PDB entry 5NMF | X-ray diffraction, 2.89 A resolution | chains D and E of the 5 polymer chains in the assembly

== Chain D ==
Name: HUman T-cell receptor Alpha chain
Organism: Homo sapiens
Sequence (200 residues; each row starts with the number of its first residue):
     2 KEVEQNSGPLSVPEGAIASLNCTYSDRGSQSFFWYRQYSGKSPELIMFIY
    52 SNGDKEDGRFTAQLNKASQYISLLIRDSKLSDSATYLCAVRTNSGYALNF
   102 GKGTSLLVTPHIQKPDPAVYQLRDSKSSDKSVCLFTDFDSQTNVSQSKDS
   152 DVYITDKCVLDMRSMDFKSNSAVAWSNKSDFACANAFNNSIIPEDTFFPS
Disulfides: Cys-23/Cys-89, Cys-134/Cys-184

== Chain E ==
Name: Human T-cell receptor Beta chain
Organism: Homo sapiens
Sequence (240 residues; row label = number of the first residue in the row):
     2 AGVTQSPTHLIKTRGQQVTLRCSPKQGHDTVSWYQQALGQGPQFIFQYYE
    52 EEERQRGNFPDRFSGHQFPNYSSELNVNALLLGDSALYLCASSDTVSYEQ
   102 YFGPGTRLTVTEDLKNVFPPEVAVFEPSEAEISHTQKATLVCLATGFYPD
   152 HVELSWWVNGKEVHSGVCTDPQPLKEQPALNDSRYALSSRLRVSATFWQD
   202 PRNHFRCQVQFYGLSENDEWTQDRAKPVTQIVSAEAWGRA
Unresolved in the structure: 241
Disulfides: Cys-23/Cys-91, Cys-143/Cys-208

== Chain D / chain E interface ==
Cross-chain cystine bridges: Cys-159(D)/Cys-169(E)
Pairs across the interface (87):
  Tyr-36(D) / Gln-101(E)  hydrogen bond (side chain-backbone)
  Tyr-36(D) / Phe-103(E)  hydrophobic
  Gln-38(D) / Gln-37(E)
  Ser-40(D) / Pro-172(E)
  Gly-41(D) / Arg-108(E)
  Ser-43(D) / Leu-90(E)
  Ser-43(D) / Gly-104(E)  hydrogen bond (side chain-backbone)
  Ser-43(D) / Pro-105(E)
  Ser-43(D) / Gly-106(E)
  Pro-44(D) / Leu-90(E)
  Pro-44(D) / Phe-103(E)
  Leu-46(D) / Tyr-102(E)  hydrophobic
  Phe-49(D) / Glu-100(E)
  Tyr-51(D) / Ser-98(E)
  Tyr-51(D) / Glu-100(E)  hydrogen bond
  Arg-92(D) / Tyr-99(E)  hydrogen bond (side chain-backbone)
  Gly-96(D) / Gln-56(E)
  Tyr-97(D) / Gln-48(E)  hydrogen bond (backbone-side chain)
  Tyr-97(D) / Arg-55(E)
  Tyr-97(D) / Gln-56(E)  hydrogen bond (backbone-side chain)
  Tyr-97(D) / Gln-101(E)  hydrogen bond (backbone-side chain)
  Ala-98(D) / Phe-45(E)  hydrophobic
  Ala-98(D) / Gln-56(E)
  Leu-99(D) / Tyr-35(E)  hydrogen bond (backbone-side chain)
  Leu-99(D) / Gln-101(E)
  Phe-101(D) / Tyr-35(E)  hydrophobic
  Phe-101(D) / Pro-43(E)
  Phe-101(D) / Phe-103(E)  hydrophobic
  Gly-102(D) / Gly-42(E)
  Lys-103(D) / Gln-41(E)
  Lys-103(D) / Gly-42(E)
  Asp-117(D) / His-135(E)  salt bridge
  Asp-117(D) / Thr-136(E)
  Tyr-121(D) / Ser-129(E)
  Tyr-121(D) / Ala-131(E)
  Tyr-121(D) / Glu-132(E)
  Tyr-121(D) / His-135(E)
  Tyr-121(D) / Thr-136(E)
  Gln-122(D) / Ser-129(E)
  Leu-123(D) / Phe-126(E)
  Leu-123(D) / Glu-127(E)
  Leu-123(D) / Ser-129(E)
  Leu-123(D) / Val-142(E)  hydrophobic
  Arg-124(D) / Phe-126(E)
  Arg-124(D) / Glu-127(E)  hydrogen bond (backbone-backbone)
  Asp-125(D) / Ala-124(E)
  Asp-125(D) / Val-125(E)
  Asp-125(D) / Phe-126(E)
  Ser-126(D) / Val-125(E)
  Ser-126(D) / Glu-127(E)  hydrogen bond
  Ser-126(D) / Glu-236(E)
  Lys-131(D) / Phe-126(E)
  Ser-132(D) / Phe-126(E)
  Val-133(D) / Phe-126(E)  hydrophobic
  Val-133(D) / Val-142(E)  hydrophobic
  Leu-135(D) / Thr-140(E)
  Asp-138(D) / Thr-136(E)
  Asp-138(D) / Arg-193(E)  salt bridge
  Gln-147(D) / Leu-175(E)
  Tyr-154(D) / Glu-177(E)
  Ile-155(D) / Leu-175(E)
  Thr-156(D) / Asp-171(E)
  Thr-156(D) / Ser-189(E)
  Thr-156(D) / Arg-191(E)
  Asp-157(D) / Asp-171(E)
  Cys-159(D) / Cys-169(E)  disulfide
  Cys-159(D) / Thr-170(E)
  Cys-159(D) / Arg-191(E)
  Val-160(D) / Cys-169(E)
  Leu-161(D) / Gly-167(E)
  Leu-161(D) / Val-168(E)
  Leu-161(D) / Cys-169(E)  hydrophobic
  Leu-161(D) / Arg-193(E)
  Asp-162(D) / Gly-167(E)  hydrogen bond (backbone-backbone)
  Met-163(D) / Lys-138(E)  hydrogen bond
  Met-163(D) / Arg-193(E)
  Met-163(D) / Val-194(E)
  Arg-164(D) / Ser-166(E)  hydrogen bond (backbone-side chain)
  Phe-168(D) / Lys-138(E)
  Ser-170(D) / Arg-193(E)  hydrogen bond
  Ser-172(D) / Arg-191(E)  hydrogen bond
  Val-174(D) / Ser-189(E)
  Val-174(D) / Arg-191(E)
  Trp-176(D) / Leu-144(E)
  Trp-176(D) / Ala-187(E)  hydrophobic
  Phe-198(D) / His-135(E)
  Pro-200(D) / Ala-131(E)  hydrophobic
Interface residues without a listed pair, chain D (54 interface residues in all): Phe-34, Lys-42, Leu-88, Thr-137, Ser-165, Met-166, Ala-173
Interface residues without a listed pair, chain E (57 interface residues in all): Gly-40, Leu-88, Pro-128, Thr-146, Lys-176, Ser-195, Phe-198, Ala-237, Trp-238

== In short ==
The interface between chain D and chain E involves 54 residues on one side and 57 on the other; the contacts
include 1 disulfide bond, 15 hydrogen bonds and 2 salt bridges. Among the polar pairs are
Asp-117(D)/His-135(E), Asp-138(D)/Arg-193(E) and Tyr-36(D)/Gln-101(E).
Here chain D is HUman T-cell receptor Alpha chain and chain E is Human T-cell receptor Beta chain, both from
Homo sapiens. Entry 5NMF (868 TCR in complex with HLA A02 presenting SLYNTIATL) was determined by X-ray
diffraction (same publication as 5NMD, 5NME, 5NMG, 5NMH and 5NMK).
